4U3J - chains A and C of the 3 polymer chains in the assembly; structure by X-ray diffraction, 2.81 A resolution.

# Chain A
Name: Tubulin alpha-1 chain
Source organism: Saccharomyces cerevisiae
Reference sequence: P09733 (TBA1_YEAST); numbering as in UniProt (aligned over 1-447)
Amino-acid sequence (447 residues; each row starts with the number of its first residue):
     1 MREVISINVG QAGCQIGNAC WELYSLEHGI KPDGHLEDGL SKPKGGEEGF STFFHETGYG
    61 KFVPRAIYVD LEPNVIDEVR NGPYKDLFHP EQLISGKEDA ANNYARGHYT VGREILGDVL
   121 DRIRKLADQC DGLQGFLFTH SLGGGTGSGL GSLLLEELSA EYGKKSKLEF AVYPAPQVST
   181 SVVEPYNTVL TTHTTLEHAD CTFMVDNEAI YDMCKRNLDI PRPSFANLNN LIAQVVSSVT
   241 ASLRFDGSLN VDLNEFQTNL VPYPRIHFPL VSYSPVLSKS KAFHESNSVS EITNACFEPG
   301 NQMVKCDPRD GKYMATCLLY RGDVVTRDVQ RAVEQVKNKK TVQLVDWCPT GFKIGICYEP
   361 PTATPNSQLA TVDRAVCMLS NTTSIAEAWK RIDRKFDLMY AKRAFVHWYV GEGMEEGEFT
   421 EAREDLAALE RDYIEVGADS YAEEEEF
Unresolved in the structure: 281-287, 439-447
Small-molecule neighbours: GTP (guanosine-5'-triphosphate): Gly10, Gln11, Ala12, Gln15, Ile16, Asp70, Asp99, Ala100, Ala101, Asn102, Ser141, Gly143, Gly144, Gly145, Thr146, Gly147, Val172, Pro174, Val178, Ser179, Thr180, Glu184, Asn207, Phe225, Leu228, Asn229, Ile232
Swiss-Prot annotation at these positions:
  - active site: Glu255
  - binding site (GTP): Gln11, Glu72, Ser141, Gly145, Thr146, Thr180, Asn207, Asn229
  - binding site (Mg(2+)): Glu72
  - mutagenesis: Asp252 (D252A: Poisonous alpha-tubulins that cause lethality. Microtubules do not depolymerize), Glu255 (E255A: Poisonous alpha-tubulins that cause lethality. Microtubules do not depolymerize)

# Chain C
Name: Protein STU2
Source organism: Saccharomyces cerevisiae
Notes: fragment: TOG2 domain
Reference sequence: P46675 (STU2_YEAST); residues 318-560 here = UniProt positions 318-560
Amino-acid sequence (249 residues; each row starts with the number of its first residue):
   318 MLPEETILDK LPKDFQERIT SSKWKDRVEA LEEFWDSVLS QTKKLKSTSQ NYSNLLGIYG
   378 HIIQKDANIQ AVALAAQSVE LICDKLKTPG FSKDYVSLVF TPLLDRTKEK KPSVIEAIRK
   438 ALLTICKYYD PLASSGRNED MLKDILEHMK HKTPQIRMEC TQLFNASMKE EKDGYSTLQR
   498 YLKDEVVPIV IQIVNDTQPA IRTIGFESFA ILIKIFGMNT FVKTLEHLDN LKRKKIEETV
   558 KTLHHHHHH
Unresolved in the structure: 318, 560-566
Sequence notes: expression tag (561-566)
From the paper describing this entry:
  - mutagenesis - R519A: unchanged growth

# Chain A / chain C interface
Pairs across the interface - 20 pairs, chain A then chain C:
  Tyr109(A) - Asp546(C)
  Val410(A) - Thr514(C)
  Val410(A) - Pro516(C)
  Val410(A) - Arg519(C)  hydrogen bond (backbone-side chain)
  Gly411(A) - Thr514(C)
  Gly411(A) - Gln515(C)
  Glu412(A) - Thr514(C)
  Gly413(A) - Asp513(C)
  Gly413(A) - Thr514(C)  hydrogen bond (backbone-backbone)
  Gly413(A) - Arg519(C)
  Gly413(A) - Lys549(C)  hydrogen bond (backbone-side chain)
  Met414(A) - Arg519(C)  hydrogen bond (backbone-side chain)
  Glu415(A) - Arg519(C)  salt bridge
  Glu415(A) - Phe523(C)
  Glu415(A) - Leu548(C)
  Glu415(A) - Lys549(C)  salt bridge
  Glu415(A) - Lys552(C)
  Glu418(A) - Leu548(C)
  Glu421(A) - Leu548(C)
  Glu421(A) - Lys551(C)  salt bridge
Also at the interface, not in a pair above, chain A (11 interface residues in all): Thr110, Gly417
The authors on this interface:
  - interface residues, chain C: Arg519(C)
  - hot spots on chain C (mutagenesis) - R519A: decreased binding to alphabeta-tubulin

# Overview
Chain A and chain C each contribute 11 residues to their interface, with 4 hydrogen bonds and 3 salt bridges.
Polar contacts include Glu415(A)-Arg519(C), Glu415(A)-Lys549(C) and Glu421(A)-Lys551(C). Chain A binds GTP.
The paper reports that R519A of chain C reduces binding to alphabeta-tubulin; the interface residue Arg519(C).
Chain A is Tubulin alpha-1 chain and chain C is Protein STU2, both from Saccharomyces cerevisiae; the
structure, TOG2:alpha/beta-tubulin complex, was determined by X-ray diffraction.
